PDB entry 7PAR | electron microscopy, 8.20 A resolution (very low resolution: no residue pairs are listed; an interface is given only as per-side residue counts) | chains C and 5 of the 56 polymer chains in the assembly

[Chain C]
Molecule: 30S ribosomal protein S4
From: Mycoplasma pneumoniae M129
UniProtKB: P46775 (RS4_MYCPN); numbering as in UniProt (aligned over 1-205)
Sequence (205 residues; each row starts with the number of its first residue):
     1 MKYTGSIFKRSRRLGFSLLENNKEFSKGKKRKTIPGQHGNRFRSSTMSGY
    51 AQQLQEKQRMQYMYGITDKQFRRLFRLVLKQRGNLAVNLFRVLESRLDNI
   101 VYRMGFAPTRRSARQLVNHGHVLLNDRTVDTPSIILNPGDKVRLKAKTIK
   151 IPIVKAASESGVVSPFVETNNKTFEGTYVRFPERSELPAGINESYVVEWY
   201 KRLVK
Unresolved in the structure: 204-205

[Chain 5]
Molecule: 16S ribosomal RNA
From: Mycoplasma pneumoniae M129
Sequence (1520 nucleotides; numbered 1 to 1520; the number before each row is that of its first residue):
     1 UUUUUCUGAGAGUUUGAUCCUGGCUCAGGAUUAACGCUGGCGGCAUGCCU
    51 AAUACAUGCAAGUCGAUCGAAAGUAGUAAUACUUUAGAGGCGAACGGGUG
   101 AGUAACACGUAUCCAAUCUACCUUAUAAUGGGGGAUAACUAGUUGAAAGA
   151 CUAGCUAAUACCGCAUAAGAACUUUGGUUCGCAUGAAUCAAAGUUGAAAG
   201 GACCUGCAAGGGUUCGUUAUUUGAUGAGGGUGCGCCAUAUCAGCUAGUUG
   251 GUGGGGUAACGGCCUACCAAGGCAAUGACGUGUAGCUAUGCUGAGAAGUA
   301 GAAUAGCCACAAUGGGACUGAGACACGGCCCAUACUCCUACGGGAGGCAG
   351 CAGUAGGGAAUUUUUCACAAUGAGCGAAAGCUUGAUGGAGCAAUGCCGCG
   401 UGAACGAUGAAGGUCUUUAAGAUUGUAAAGUUCUUUUAUUUGGGAAGAAU
   451 GACUUUAGCAGGUAAUGGCUAGAGUUUGACUGUACCAUUUUGAAUAAGUG
   501 ACGACUAACUAUGUGCCAGCAGUCGCGGUAAUACAUAGGUCGCAAGCGUU
   551 AUCCGGAUUUAUUGGGCGUAAAGCAAGCGCAGGCGGAUUGAAAAGUCUGG
   601 UGUUAAAGGCAGCUGCUUAACAGUUGUAUGCAUUGGAAACUAUUAAUCUA
   651 GAGUGUGGUAGGGAGUUUUGGAAUUUCAUGUGGAGCGGUGAAAUGCGUAG
   701 AUAUAUGAAGGAACACCAGUGGCGAAGGCGAAAACUUAGGCCAUUACUGA
   751 CGCUUAGGCUUGAAAGUGUGGGGAGCAAAUAGGAUUAGAUACCCUAGUAG
   801 UCCACACCGUAAACGAUAGAUACUAGCUGUCGGGGCGAUCCCCUCGGUAG
   851 UGAAGUUAACACAUUAAGUAUCUCGCCUGGGUAGUACAUUCGCAAGAAUG
   901 AAACUCAAACGGAAUUGACGGGGACCCGCACAAGUGGUGGAGCAUGUUGC
   951 UUAAUUCGACGGUACACGAAAAACCUUACCUAGACUUGACAUCCUUGGCA
  1001 AAGUUAUGGAAACAUAAUGGAGGUUAACCGAGUGACAGGUGGUGCAUGGU
  1051 UGUCGUCAGCUCGUGUCGUGAGAUGUUGGGUUAAGUCCCGCAACGAGCGC
  1101 AACCCUUAUCGUUAGUUACAUUGUCUAGCGAGACUGCUAAUGCAAAUUGG
  1151 AGGAAGGAAGGGAUGACGUCAAAUCAUCAUGCCCCUUAUGUCUAGGGCUG
  1201 CAAACGUGCUACAAUGGCCAAUACAAACAGUCGCCAGCUUGUAAAAGUGA
  1251 GCAAAUCUGUAAAGUUGGUCUCAGUUCGGAUUGAGGGCUGCAAUUCGUCC
  1301 UCAUGAAGUCGGAAUCACUAGUAAUCGCGAAUCAGCUAUGUCGCGGUGAA
  1351 UACGUUCUCGGGUCUUGUACACACCGCCCGUCAAACUAUGAAAGCUGGUA
  1401 AUAUUUAAAAACGUGUUGCUAACCAUUAGGAAGCGCAUGUCAAGGAUAGC
  1451 ACCGGUGAUUGGAGUUAAGUCGUAACAAGGUACCCCUACGAGAACGUGGG
  1501 GGUGGAUCACCUCCUUUCUA
Unresolved in the structure: 1-4, 181-184, 1020-1027, 1510-1520

[How chain C and chain 5 interact]
At this resolution (8 A) residue pairs are not listed: 63 residues of chain C and 55 of chain 5 lie at the interface.

[Overview]
The interface between chain C and chain 5 involves 63 residues on one side and 55 on the other.
Here chain C is 30S ribosomal protein S4 and chain 5 is 16S ribosomal RNA, both from Mycoplasma pneumoniae
M129. Entry 7PAR (70S ribosome with EF-G, ap/P- and pe/E-site tRNAs in Mycoplasma pneumoniae cells) was
determined by electron microscopy together with 7OOC, 7OOD, 7P6Z, 7PAH, 7PAI, 7PAJ and 23 further entries from
the same study.
